6KKM - chains F and C of the 8 polymer chains in the assembly; structure by X-ray diffraction, 3.00 A resolution.

# Chain F
Molecule: All5250 protein
From: Nostoc sp. (strain PCC 7120 / SAG 25.82 / UTEX 2576)
UniProt: Q8YLP6 (Q8YLP6_NOSS1); residue numbers follow UniProt; this construct covers 1-361
Amino-acid sequence (361 residues; row label = number of the first residue in the row):
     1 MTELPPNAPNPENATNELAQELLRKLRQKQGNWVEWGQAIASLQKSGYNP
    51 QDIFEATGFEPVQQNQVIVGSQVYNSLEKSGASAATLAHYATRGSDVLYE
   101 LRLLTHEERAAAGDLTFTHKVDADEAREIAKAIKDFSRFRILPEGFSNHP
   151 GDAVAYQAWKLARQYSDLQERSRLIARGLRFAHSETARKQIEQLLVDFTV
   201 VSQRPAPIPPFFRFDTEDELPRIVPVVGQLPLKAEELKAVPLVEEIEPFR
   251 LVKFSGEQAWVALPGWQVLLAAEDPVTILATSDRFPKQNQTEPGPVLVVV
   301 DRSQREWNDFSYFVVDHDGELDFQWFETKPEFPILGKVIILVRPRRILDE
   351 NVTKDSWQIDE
Unresolved in the structure: 1-17, 198-202, 348-353

# Chain C
Molecule: Ribulose bisphosphate carboxylase large chain
From: Nostoc sp. (strain PCC 7120 / SAG 25.82 / UTEX 2576)
Notes: EC 4.1.1.39
UniProt: P00879 (RBL_NOSS1); residue numbers follow UniProt; this construct covers 1-476
Amino-acid sequence (491 residues; numbered -14 to 476; the number before each row is that of its first residue; numbers below 1 keep their minus sign (Met-14 is residue -14)):
   -14 MGHHHHHHHHHHSSGMSYAQTKTQTKSGYKAGVQDYRLTYYTPDYTPKDT
    36 DILAAFRVTPQPGVPFEEAAAAVAAESSTGTWTTVWTDLLTDLDRYKGRC
    86 YDIEPVPGEDNQFIAYIAYPLDLFEEGSITNVLTSIVGNVFGFKALRALR
   136 LEDIRFPVAYIKTFQGPPHGIQVERDKLNKYGRPLLGCTIKPKLGLSAKN
   186 YGRAVYECLRGGLDFTKDDENINSAPFQRWRDRFLFVADAITKAQAETGE
   236 IKGHYLNVTAPTCEEMLKRAEYAKELKQPIIMHDYLTAGFTANTTLARWC
   286 RDNGVLLHIHRAMHAVIDRQKNHGIHFRVLAKALRLSGGDHIHTGTVVGK
   336 LEGERGITMGFVDLLRENYVEQDKSRGIYFTQDWASLPGVMAVASGGIHV
   386 WHMPALVEIFGDDSVLQFGGGTLGHPWGNAPGATANRVALEACVQARNEG
   436 RNLAREGNDVIREAAKWSPELAVACELWKEIKFEFEAMDTV
Unresolved in the structure: -14 to 21, 474-476
Cystine bridges: Cys173-Cys193
Differences from the reference sequence: expression tag (-14 to 0)
Curated features (UniProtKB/Swiss-Prot):
  - active site (Proton acceptor): Lys176, His295
  - binding site (substrate): Asn124, Thr174, Lys178, Arg296, His328, Ser380
  - binding site (Mg(2+)): Lys202, Asp204, Glu205
  - site: Lys335 (Transition state stabilizer)
  - modified residue: Lys202 (N6-carboxylysine)

# Interface between chain F and chain C
Pairs across the interface (9; chain F residue first):
  Lys29(F) - Trp71(C)
  Trp36(F) - Leu74(C)  hydrophobic
  Phe59(F) - Trp71(C)  hydrophobic
  Gln63(F) - Trp71(C)
  Gln63(F) - Leu75(C)
  Gln66(F) - Leu74(C)
  Ser95(F) - Leu74(C)
  Asp96(F) - Leu74(C)
  Asp122(F) - Asp77(C)
Other interface residues (no listed pair), chain C (5 interface residues in all): Thr72

# Overview
Chain F and chain C form an interface of 8 and 5 residues respectively. Curated annotation (UniProt) lists
active-site residues Lys176(C) and His295(C), 6 substrate-binding residues and 3 Mg2+-binding residues on
chain C.
Here chain F is All5250 protein and chain C is Ribulose bisphosphate carboxylase large chain, both from Nostoc
sp. (strain PCC 7120 / SAG 25.82 / UTEX 2576). Entry 6KKM (Crystal structure of RbcL-Raf1 complex from
Anabaena sp. PCC 7120) was determined by X-ray diffraction (same publication as 6LRS and 6LRR).
